PDB entry 7XVM | X-ray diffraction, 2.84 A resolution | chains E and I of the 22 polymer chains in the assembly

# Chain E
Protein: Histone H3.1
Source organism: Homo sapiens
UniProt: P68431 (H31_HUMAN); residues 0-135 here correspond to UniProt positions 1-136 (UniProt number = residue number + 1)
Sequence (138 residues; row label = number of the first residue in the row; numbers below 1 keep their minus sign (Gly-2 is residue -2)):
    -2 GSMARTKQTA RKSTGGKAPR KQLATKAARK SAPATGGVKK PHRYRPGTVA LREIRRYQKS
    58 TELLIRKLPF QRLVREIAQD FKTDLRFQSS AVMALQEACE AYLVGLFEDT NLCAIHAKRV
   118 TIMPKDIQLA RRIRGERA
Unresolved in the structure: -2 to 36
Construct notes: expression tag (-2 to -1)
Swiss-Prot annotation at these positions:
  - modified residue: Arg2 (Asymmetric dimethylarginine), Thr3 (Phosphothreonine), Lys4 (Allysine), Gln5 (5-glutamyl dopamine), Thr6 (Phosphothreonine), Arg8 (Citrulline), Lys9 (N6,N6,N6-trimethyllysine), Ser10 (ADP-ribosylserine), Thr11 (Phosphothreonine), Lys14 (N6-(2-hydroxyisobutyryl)lysine), Arg17 (Asymmetric dimethylarginine), Lys18 (N6-(2-hydroxyisobutyryl)lysine), Lys23 (N6-(2-hydroxyisobutyryl)lysine), Arg26 (Citrulline), Lys27 (N6,N6,N6-trimethyllysine), Ser28 (ADP-ribosylserine), Lys36 (N6,N6,N6-trimethyllysine), Lys37 (N6-methyllysine), Tyr41 (Phosphotyrosine), Lys56 (N6,N6,N6-trimethyllysine) and 8 more in UniProt
  - lipidation: Lys18 (N6-decanoyllysine)

# Chain I
Molecule: 169-nt DNA strand
Source organism: synthetic construct
Sequence (169 nucleotides; row label = number of the first residue in the row; numbers below 1 keep their minus sign (DG-82 is residue -82)):
   -82 GCTTTTTTTT TTCACAATCC CGGTGCCGAG GCCGCTCAAT TGGTCGTAGA CAGCTCTAGC
   -22 ACCGCTTAAA CGCACGTACG GAATCCGTAC GTGCGTTTAA GCGGTGCTAG AGCTGTCTAC
    38 GACCAATTGA GCGGCCTCGG CACCGGGATT GTGAAAAAAA AAAGCTGCA
Bound ions: Ca2+ site 1: DG-52 (shared with 1 residue of chain J); K+: DT-26, DA-25; Ca2+ site 2 near DG29 (its only coordinating residue here); Ca2+ site 3: DG51 (shared with 1 residue of chain J)

# Interface between chain E and chain I
Residue-residue contacts (28):
  His39(E) - DC-68(I)  phosphate contact
  His39(E) - DA-67(I)  sugar contact
  Arg40(E) - DT9(I)  hydrogen bond to the base
  Arg40(E) - DG10(I)  hydrogen bond to the sugar
  Tyr41(E) - DA-67(I)  sugar contact
  Tyr41(E) - DA-66(I)  sugar contact
  Tyr41(E) - DT9(I)  sugar contact
  Tyr41(E) - DG10(I)  hydrogen bond to the phosphate
  Arg42(E) - DT9(I)  phosphate contact
  Pro43(E) - DG8(I)  phosphate contact
  Pro43(E) - DT9(I)  phosphate contact
  Gly44(E) - DG8(I)  hydrogen bond to the phosphate
  Gly44(E) - DT9(I)  hydrogen bond to the phosphate
  Thr45(E) - DT9(I)  hydrogen bond to the phosphate
  Val46(E) - DT9(I)  hydrogen bond to the phosphate
  Val46(E) - DG10(I)  phosphate contact
  Ala47(E) - DT9(I)  hydrogen bond to the phosphate
  Arg49(E) - DA-66(I)  hydrogen bond to the phosphate
  Arg49(E) - DT-65(I)  salt bridge to the phosphate
  Lys56(E) - DC-64(I)  salt bridge to the phosphate
  Arg63(E) - DA17(I)  hydrogen bond to the sugar
  Arg63(E) - DG18(I)  phosphate contact
  Lys64(E) - DG18(I)  hydrogen bond to the phosphate
  Leu65(E) - DG18(I)  hydrogen bond to the phosphate
  Pro66(E) - DA17(I)  phosphate contact
  Arg69(E) - DA17(I)  salt bridge to the phosphate
  Arg83(E) - DA26(I)  hydrogen bond to the phosphate
  Arg83(E) - DG27(I)  salt bridge to the phosphate
Other interface residues (no listed pair), chain E (20 interface residues in all): Asp81, Lys115, Thr118
Other interface residues (no listed pair), chain I (14 interface residues in all): DG-2, DC7

# Summary
The interface between chain E and chain I involves 20 residues on one side and 14 on the other, with 13
hydrogen bonds and 4 salt bridges. Polar contacts include Arg40(E)-DT9(I), Arg40(E)-DG10(I) and
Arg63(E)-DA17(I). DT-26(I) and DA-25(I) form the K+ site.
Chain E is Histone H3.1 (Homo sapiens) and chain I is a 169-nt DNA strand (synthetic construct); the
structure, Crystal Structure of Nucleosome-H5 Linker Histone Assembly (sticky-169a DNA fragment), was
determined by X-ray diffraction.
